PDB entry 6REV | electron microscopy, 3.80 A resolution | chains b and B of the 5 polymer chains in the assembly

# Chain b (and B)
Name: Tubulin beta-2B chain
Source organism: Bos taurus
Notes: chain B of this document is another copy of the same molecule, construct and numbering; everything in this record applies to it too
UniProtKB: Q6B856 (TBB2B_BOVIN); residues 1-429 here = UniProt positions 1-429
Chain sequence (429 residues; each row starts with the number of its first residue):
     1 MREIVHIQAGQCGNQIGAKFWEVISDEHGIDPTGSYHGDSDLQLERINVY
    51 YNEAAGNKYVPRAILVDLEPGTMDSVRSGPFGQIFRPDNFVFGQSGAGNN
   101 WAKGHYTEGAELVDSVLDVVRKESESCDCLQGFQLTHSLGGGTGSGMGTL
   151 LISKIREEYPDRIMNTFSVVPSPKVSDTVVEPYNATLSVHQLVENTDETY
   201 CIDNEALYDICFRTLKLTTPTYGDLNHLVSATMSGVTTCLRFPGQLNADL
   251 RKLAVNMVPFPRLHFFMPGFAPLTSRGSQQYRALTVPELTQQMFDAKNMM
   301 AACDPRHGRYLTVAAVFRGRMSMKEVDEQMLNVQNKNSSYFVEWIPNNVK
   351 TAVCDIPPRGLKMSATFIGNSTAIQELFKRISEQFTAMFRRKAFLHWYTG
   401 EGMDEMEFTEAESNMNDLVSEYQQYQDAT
Construct notes: conflict Ala-55 (Thr in Q6B856), Val-170 (Met in Q6B856), Ala-296 (Ser in Q6B856), Val-316 (Ile in Q6B856)
Residues lining bound ligands: GDP (guanosine-5'-diphosphate): Gly-10, Gln-11, Cys-12, Gln-15, Asn-99, Ser-138, Gly-141, Gly-142, Thr-143, Gly-144, Asp-177, Asn-204, Tyr-222, Asn-226
Curated features (UniProtKB/Swiss-Prot):
  - motif: Met-1 to Ile-4 (MREI motif)
  - binding site (GTP): Gln-11, Glu-69, Ser-138, Gly-142, Thr-143, Gly-144, Asn-204, Asn-226
  - binding site (Mg(2+)): Glu-69
  - modified residue: Ser-40 (Phosphoserine), Lys-58 (N6-acetyllysine), Ser-172 (Phosphoserine), Thr-285 (Phosphothreonine), Thr-290 (Phosphothreonine), Arg-318 (Omega-N-methylarginine)
  - cross-link (Glycyl lysine isopeptide (Lys-Gly)): Lys-58 (interchain with G-Cter in ubiquitin), Lys-324 (interchain with G-Cter in ubiquitin)

# Chain b / chain B interface
Residue-residue contacts (11; chain b residue first):
  Gln-280(b) / Ala-54(B)
  Gln-280(b) / Lys-58(B)  hydrogen bond
  Tyr-281(b) / Val-60(B)  hydrophobic
  Tyr-281(b) / Gln-83(B)  hydrogen bond (side chain-backbone)
  Tyr-281(b) / Ile-84(B)
  Tyr-281(b) / Phe-85(B)
  Tyr-281(b) / Arg-86(B)  hydrogen bond (backbone-side chain)
  Tyr-281(b) / Pro-87(B)
  Arg-282(b) / Ala-55(B)
  Ala-283(b) / Ala-55(B)  hydrophobic
  Lys-336(b) / Glu-125(B)  salt bridge
Other interface residues (no listed pair), chain b (6 interface residues in all): Leu-284
Other interface residues (no listed pair), chain B (11 interface residues in all): Glu-53

# Overview
6 residues of chain b and 11 residues of chain B are in contact, with 3 hydrogen bonds and 1 salt bridge.
Polar pairs include Lys-336(b)/Glu-125(B), Gln-280(b)/Lys-58(B) and Tyr-281(b)/Gln-83(B). Bound to chain b:
GDP.
Chain b and chain B are both Tubulin beta-2B chain (Bos taurus); the structure, Cryo-EM structure of the
N-terminal DC repeat (NDC) of human doublecortin (DCX) bound to 13-protofilament GDP-microtubule, was
determined by electron microscopy (same publication as 6RF2 and 6RFD).
